3HWB - chain A; structure by X-ray diffraction, 3.00 A resolution.

Chain A:
Name: Outer membrane protein F
From: Escherichia coli
UniProt: P02931 (OMPF_ECOLI); residues -21 to 340 here correspond to UniProt positions 1-362 (UniProt number = residue number + 22)
Sequence (362 residues; row label = number of the first residue in the row; numbers below 1 keep their minus sign (Met-21 is residue -21)):
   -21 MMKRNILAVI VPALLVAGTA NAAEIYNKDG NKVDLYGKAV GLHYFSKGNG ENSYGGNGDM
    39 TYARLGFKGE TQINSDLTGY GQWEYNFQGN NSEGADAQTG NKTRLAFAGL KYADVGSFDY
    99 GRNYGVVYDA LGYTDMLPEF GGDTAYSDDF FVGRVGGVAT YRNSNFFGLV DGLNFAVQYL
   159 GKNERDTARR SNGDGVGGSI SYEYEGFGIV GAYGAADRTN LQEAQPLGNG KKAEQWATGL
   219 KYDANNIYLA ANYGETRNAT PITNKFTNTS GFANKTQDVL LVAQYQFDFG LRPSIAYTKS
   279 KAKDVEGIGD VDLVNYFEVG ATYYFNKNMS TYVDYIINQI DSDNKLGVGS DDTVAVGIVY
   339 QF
Unresolved in the structure: -21 to 0
Bound ions: rubidium ion site 1 near Gly135 (its only coordinating residue here); rubidium ion site 2 near Thr300 (its only coordinating residue here)
What the authors report for this chain:
  - rubidium ion coordination: Met114, Gly135, Gly206
  - binding site for hexaethylene glycol: Tyr40, Glu48, Thr56, Lys89, Pro116, Glu117, Ser308, Tyr310, Gln339

Overview:
The paper reports a binding site for hexaethylene glycol at Tyr40, Glu48 and Thr56 among others; rubidium ion
coordination by Met114, Gly135 and Gly206.
Chain A is Outer membrane protein F (Escherichia coli); the structure, Cation selective pathway of OmpF porin
revealed by anomalous diffraction, was determined by X-ray diffraction, deposited together with 3HW9.
